8ZR5 - chains A and C of the 5 polymer chains in the assembly; structure by electron microscopy, 3.31 A resolution.

# Chain A
Name: Guanine nucleotide-binding protein G(s) subunit alpha isoforms short
Source organism: Homo sapiens
Reference sequence: P63092 (GNAS2_HUMAN); residues 1-394 here = UniProt positions 1-394
Sequence (394 residues; row label = number of the first residue in the row):
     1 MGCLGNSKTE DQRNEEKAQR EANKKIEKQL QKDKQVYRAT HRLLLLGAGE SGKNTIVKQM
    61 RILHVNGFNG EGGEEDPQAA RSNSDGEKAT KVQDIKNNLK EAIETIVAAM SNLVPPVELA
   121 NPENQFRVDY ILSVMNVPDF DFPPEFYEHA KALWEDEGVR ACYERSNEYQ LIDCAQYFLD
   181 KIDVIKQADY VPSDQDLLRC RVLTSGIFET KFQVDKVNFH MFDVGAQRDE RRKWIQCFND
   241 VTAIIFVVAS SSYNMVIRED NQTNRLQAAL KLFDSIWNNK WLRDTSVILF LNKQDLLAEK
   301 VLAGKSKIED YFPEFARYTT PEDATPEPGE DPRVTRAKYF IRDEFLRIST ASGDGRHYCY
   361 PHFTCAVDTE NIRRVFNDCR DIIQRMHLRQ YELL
Not modelled in the structure: 1-8, 63-203, 255-262
Construct notes: conflict Asn54 (Ser in P63092), Ala226 (Gly in P63092), Ala268 (Glu in P63092), Lys271 (Asn in P63092), Asp274 (Lys in P63092), Lys280 (Arg in P63092), Asp284 (Thr in P63092), Thr285 (Ile in P63092)

# Chain C
Name: Glucose-dependent insulinotropic receptor
Source organism: Homo sapiens
Reference sequence: Q8TDV5 (GP119_HUMAN); residues 1-335 here = UniProt positions 1-335
Sequence (358 residues; numbered -15 to 342; the number before each row is that of its first residue; numbers below 1 keep their minus sign (Asp-15 is residue -15)):
   -15 DYKDDDDKLE VLFQGPMESS FSFGVILAVL ASLIIATNTL VAVAVLLLIH KNDGVSLCFT
    45 LNLAVADTLI GVAISGLLTD QLSSPSRPTQ KTLCSLRMAF VTSSAAASVL TVMLITFDRY
   105 LAIKQPFRYL KIMSGFVAGA CIAGLWLVSY LIGFLPLGIP MFQQTAYKGQ CSFFAVFHPH
   165 FVLTLSCVGF FPAMLLFVFF YCDMLKIASM HSQQIRKMEH AGAMAGGYRS PRTPSDFKAL
   225 RTVSVLIGSF ALSWTPFLIT GIVQVACQEC HLYLVLERYL WLLGVGNSLL NPLIYAYWQK
   285 EVRLQLYHMA LGVKKVLTSF LLFLSARNCG PERPRESSCH IVTISSSEFD GHHHHHHH
Not modelled in the structure: -15 to 5, 211-219, 299-342
Construct notes: expression tag (-15 to 0, 336-342)
Cystine bridges: Cys78-Cys155
Small-molecule neighbours: Firuglipel (A1D8M; 4-[5-[(1R)-1-(4-cyclopropylcarbonylphenoxy)propyl]-1,2,4-oxadiazol-3-yl]-2-fluoranyl-N-[(2R)-1-oxidanylpropan-2-yl]benzamide): Phe7, Leu61, Val85, Thr86, Ala89, Ala90, Val93, Leu94, Cys155, Ser156, Phe157, Leu169, Gly173, Phe174, Trp238, Phe241, Leu242, Glu261, Arg262, Trp265

# Interface between chain A and chain C
Pairs across the interface - 37 pairs, chain A then chain C:
  Lys34(A) - Asp37(C)  salt bridge
  Arg38(A) - Met117(C)  hydrogen bond (side chain-backbone)
  Val217(A) - Phe111(C)  hydrophobic
  Asp323(A) - Lys201(C)  salt bridge
  Asp343(A) - Ala209(C)
  Arg347(A) - Ala209(C)  hydrogen bond (side chain-backbone)
  Arg347(A) - Gly210(C)
  Thr350(A) - Gly206(C)
  Pro361(A) - Met202(C)
  Phe376(A) - Phe111(C)  hydrophobic
  Cys379(A) - Phe111(C)  hydrophobic
  Arg380(A) - Phe111(C)
  Asp381(A) - His195(C)
  Ile383(A) - Pro110(C)  hydrophobic
  Ile383(A) - Phe111(C)  hydrophobic
  Gln384(A) - Ile107(C)  hydrogen bond (side chain-backbone)
  Gln384(A) - His195(C)  hydrogen bond
  Arg385(A) - His195(C)
  Arg385(A) - Gln198(C)
  Arg385(A) - Ile199(C)
  His387(A) - Ala106(C)  hydrogen bond (side chain-backbone)
  His387(A) - Ile107(C)
  Leu388(A) - Ile107(C)  hydrophobic
  Leu388(A) - Ala192(C)  hydrophobic
  Leu388(A) - His195(C)
  Tyr391(A) - Arg103(C)
  Tyr391(A) - Ala106(C)
  Tyr391(A) - Ile107(C)  hydrophobic
  Glu392(A) - Lys222(C)  salt bridge
  Glu392(A) - Thr226(C)  hydrogen bond (backbone-side chain)
  Glu392(A) - Trp282(C)
  Glu392(A) - Lys284(C)  salt bridge
  Leu393(A) - Met188(C)  hydrophobic
  Leu393(A) - Ala223(C)
  Leu393(A) - Val227(C)  hydrophobic
  Leu394(A) - Ala192(C)
  Leu394(A) - His195(C)
Interface residues without a listed pair, chain A (28 interface residues in all): Ala39, His41, Lys216, Phe219, Arg342, Leu346, Tyr358
Interface residues without a listed pair, chain C (31 interface residues in all): Lys108, Leu114, Lys115, Ser118, Ile191, Ser196, Glu203, Ala205

# Summary
Chain A and chain C form an interface of 28 and 31 residues respectively; the contacts include 6 hydrogen
bonds and 4 salt bridges. Polar contacts include Lys34(A)-Asp37(C), Asp323(A)-Lys201(C) and
Glu392(A)-Lys222(C). Chain C binds Firuglipel.
Here chain A is Guanine nucleotide-binding protein G(s) subunit alpha isoforms short and chain C is
Glucose-dependent insulinotropic receptor, both from Homo sapiens. Entry 8ZR5 (Cryo-EM Structure of
GPR119-Gs-Firuglipel complex) was determined by electron microscopy.
